PDB entry 8WG0 | X-ray diffraction, 1.95 A resolution | chains A and B

== Chain A (and B) ==
Name: Candidate alpha-glucosidase Glycoside hydrolase family 97
Source organism: Flavobacterium johnsoniae (strain ATCC 17061 / DSM 2064 / JCM 8514 / NBRC 14942 / NCIMB 11054 / UW101)
Notes: EC 3.2.1.70; chain B of this document is another copy of the same molecule, construct and numbering; everything in this record applies to it too
UniProt: A5FBI0 (A5FBI0_FLAJ1); numbering as in UniProt (aligned over 21-707)
Amino-acid sequence (710 residues; numbered -2 to 707; the number before each row is that of its first residue; numbers below 1 keep their minus sign (Met-2 is residue -2)):
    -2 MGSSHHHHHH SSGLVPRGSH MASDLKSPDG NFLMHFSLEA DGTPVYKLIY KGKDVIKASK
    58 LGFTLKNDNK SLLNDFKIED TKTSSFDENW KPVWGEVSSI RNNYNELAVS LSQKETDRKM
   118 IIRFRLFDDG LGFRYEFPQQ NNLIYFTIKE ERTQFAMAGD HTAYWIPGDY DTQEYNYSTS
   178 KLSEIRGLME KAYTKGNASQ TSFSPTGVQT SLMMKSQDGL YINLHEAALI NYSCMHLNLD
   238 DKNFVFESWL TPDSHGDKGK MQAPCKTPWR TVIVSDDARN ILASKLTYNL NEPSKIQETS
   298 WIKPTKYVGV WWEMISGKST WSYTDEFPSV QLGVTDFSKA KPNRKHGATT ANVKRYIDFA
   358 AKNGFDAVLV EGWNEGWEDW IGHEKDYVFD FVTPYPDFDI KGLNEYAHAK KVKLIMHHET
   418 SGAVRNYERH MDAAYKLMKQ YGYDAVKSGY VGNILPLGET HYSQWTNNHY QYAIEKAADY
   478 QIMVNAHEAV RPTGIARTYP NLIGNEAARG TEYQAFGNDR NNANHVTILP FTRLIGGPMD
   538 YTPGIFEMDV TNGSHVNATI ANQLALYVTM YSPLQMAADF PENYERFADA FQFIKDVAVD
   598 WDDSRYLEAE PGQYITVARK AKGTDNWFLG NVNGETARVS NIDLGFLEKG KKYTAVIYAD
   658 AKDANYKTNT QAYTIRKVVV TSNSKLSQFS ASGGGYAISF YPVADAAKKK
Not modelled in the structure: -2 to 19, 702-707 (chain B: -2 to 19, 192-194, 701-707)
Sequence notes: initiating methionine (-2); expression tag (-1 to 20)
Ion coordination: Ca2+: Glu171, Glu485, Glu503, Glu509 (together with alpha-D-glucopyranose)
Ligand contacts: alpha-D-glucopyranose (GLC): Trp308, Ile312, Trp318, Glu368, Trp374, Trp377, His414, Glu416, Lys444, Val448, His484, Glu485, Glu503, Glu509

== Interface between chain A and chain B ==
Contacting residue pairs (53; chain A residue first):
  Ile141(A) - Pro325(B)  hydrophobic
  Ile141(A) - Ser326(B)
  Tyr142(A) - Ser326(B)
  Tyr142(A) - Asp376(B)  hydrogen bond
  Tyr142(A) - His380(B)
  Tyr142(A) - Lys382(B)  hydrogen bond
  Ser251(A) - Pro453(B)
  His252(A) - Leu454(B)  hydrogen bond (side chain-backbone)
  Lys257(A) - Glu381(B)  salt bridge
  Lys257(A) - Leu454(B)
  Gln259(A) - Ser326(B)  hydrogen bond
  Gln259(A) - Val327(B)  hydrogen bond (side chain-backbone)
  Gln259(A) - Gln328(B)  hydrogen bond (backbone-side chain)
  Gln259(A) - Lys382(B)
  Ala260(A) - Ser326(B)
  Pro261(A) - Gln328(B)  hydrogen bond (backbone-side chain)
  Pro325(A) - Gln136(B)
  Pro325(A) - Gln137(B)
  Pro325(A) - Asn138(B)
  Pro325(A) - Ile141(B)  hydrophobic
  Ser326(A) - Ile141(B)
  Ser326(A) - Tyr142(B)
  Ser326(A) - Gln259(B)  hydrogen bond
  Ser326(A) - Ala260(B)
  Val327(A) - Gln259(B)  hydrogen bond (backbone-side chain)
  Gln328(A) - Gln259(B)  hydrogen bond (side chain-backbone)
  Gln328(A) - Ala260(B)
  Gln328(A) - Pro261(B)  hydrogen bond (side chain-backbone)
  Asp376(A) - Tyr142(B)  hydrogen bond
  His380(A) - Tyr142(B)
  Lys382(A) - Tyr142(B)  hydrogen bond
  Lys382(A) - Gln259(B)
  Asp383(A) - Trp462(B)
  Arg422(A) - Glu425(B)
  Arg422(A) - Trp462(B)  hydrogen bond (side chain-backbone)
  Arg422(A) - Asn465(B)  hydrogen bond
  Glu425(A) - Arg422(B)
  Glu425(A) - Arg426(B)  salt bridge
  Arg426(A) - Glu425(B)  salt bridge
  Arg426(A) - Asn465(B)  hydrogen bond
  Arg426(A) - His466(B)
  Arg426(A) - Tyr469(B)
  Pro453(A) - Ser251(B)
  Pro453(A) - Trp462(B)
  Leu454(A) - His252(B)  hydrogen bond (backbone-side chain)
  Leu454(A) - Lys257(B)
  Trp462(A) - Asp383(B)
  Trp462(A) - Arg422(B)  hydrogen bond (backbone-side chain)
  Trp462(A) - Pro453(B)
  Asn465(A) - Arg422(B)  hydrogen bond
  Asn465(A) - Arg426(B)  hydrogen bond
  His466(A) - Arg426(B)
  Tyr469(A) - Arg426(B)
Interface residues without a listed pair, chain A (30 interface residues in all): Gln136, Gln137, Phe324, Leu452, Gly455
Interface residues without a listed pair, chain B (33 interface residues in all): Asp254, Phe324, Leu452, Gly455

== Summary ==
30 residues of chain A and 33 residues of chain B are in contact, with 20 hydrogen bonds and 3 salt bridges.
Among the polar pairs are Lys257(A)-Glu381(B), Glu425(A)-Arg426(B) and Tyr142(A)-Asp376(B). Bound to chain A:
alpha-D-glucopyranose. Glu171(A), Glu485(A), Glu503(A) and Glu509(A) coordinate Ca2+.
Chain A and chain B are both Candidate alpha-glucosidase Glycoside hydrolase family 97 (Flavobacterium
johnsoniae (strain ATCC 17061 / DSM 2064 / JCM 8514 / NBRC 14942 / NCIMB 11054 / UW101)); the structure,
Crystal structure of GH97 glucodextranase from Flavobacterium johnsoniae in complex with glucose, was
determined by X-ray diffraction, deposited together with 8WG1 and 8WG2.
